Entry 6Z6Q (X-ray diffraction, 1.81 A resolution); this record covers chains A and B.

# Chain A
Molecule: Aspartyl/asparaginyl beta-hydroxylase
From: Homo sapiens
Notes: EC 1.14.11.16
UniProtKB: Q12797 (ASPH_HUMAN); numbering as in UniProt (aligned over 330-758)
Amino-acid sequence (429 residues; each row starts with the number of its first residue):
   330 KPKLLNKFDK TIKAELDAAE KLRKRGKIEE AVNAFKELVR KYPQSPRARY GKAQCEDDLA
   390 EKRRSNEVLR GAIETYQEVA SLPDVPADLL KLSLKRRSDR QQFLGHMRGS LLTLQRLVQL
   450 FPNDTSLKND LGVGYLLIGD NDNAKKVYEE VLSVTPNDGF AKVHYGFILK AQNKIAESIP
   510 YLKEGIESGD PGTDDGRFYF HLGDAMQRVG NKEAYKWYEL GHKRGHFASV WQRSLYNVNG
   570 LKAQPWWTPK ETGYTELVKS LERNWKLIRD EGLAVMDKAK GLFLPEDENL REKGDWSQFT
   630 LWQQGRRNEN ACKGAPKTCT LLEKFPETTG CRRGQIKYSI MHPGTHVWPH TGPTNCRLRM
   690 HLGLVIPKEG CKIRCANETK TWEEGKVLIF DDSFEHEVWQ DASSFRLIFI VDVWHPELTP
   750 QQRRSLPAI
Cystine bridges: Cys-641/Cys-648
Metal / ion sites: Mn2+: His-679, His-725 (together with 3-ethyl-2-oxoglutarate)
Residues lining bound ligands: 3-ethyl-2-oxoglutarate (QA8; (3R)-3-ethyl-2-oxidanylidene-pentanedioic acid): Trp-625, Gln-627, Ser-668, Met-670, Val-676, His-679, Arg-688, His-690, Trp-711, Phe-719, Asp-721, His-725, Val-727, Arg-735, Ile-737, Ile-739
Curated features (UniProtKB/Swiss-Prot):
  - binding site (2-oxoglutarate): Trp-625, Ser-668, Arg-688 to His-690, Arg-735
  - binding site (Fe cation): His-679, His-725
  - glycosylation (N-linked (GlcNAc...) asparagine): Asn-452, Asn-706
  - natural variant: Arg-735 (R735W: In FDLAB)
What the authors report for this chain:
  - binding site for 3-ethyl-2-oxoglutarate: Val-676, Val-727
  - disease-associated variants - R735W: decreased catalytic activity (citing earlier work)

# Chain B
Molecule: Coagulation factor X
Notes: EC 3.4.21.6
UniProtKB: P00742 (FA10_HUMAN); numbering as in UniProt (aligned over 86-124)
Amino-acid sequence (39 residues; row label = number of the first residue in the row):
    86 DGDQSETSPS QNQGKCKDGL GEYTCTSLEG FEGKNSELF
Not modelled in the structure: 86-98, 117-124
Sequence notes: engineered mutation Ser-90 (Cys in P00742), Ser-95 (Cys in P00742), Ser-112 (Cys in P00742), Ser-121 (Cys in P00742)
Cystine bridges: Cys-101/Cys-110
Curated features (UniProtKB/Swiss-Prot):
  - modified residue: Asp-103 (3R: -3-hydroxyaspartate)
  - natural variant: Glu-91 (E91K: In FA10D)

# Chain A / chain B interface
Pairs across the interface - 57 pairs, chain A then chain B:
  Ala-389(A) / Phe-116(B)
  Glu-390(A) / Phe-116(B)
  Arg-393(A) / Phe-116(B)
  Ser-394(A) / Phe-116(B)
  Asn-395(A) / Glu-114(B)  hydrogen bond (side chain-backbone)
  Asn-395(A) / Gly-115(B)
  Asn-395(A) / Phe-116(B)  hydrogen bond (side chain-backbone)
  Phe-432(A) / Gly-115(B)  hydrogen bond (backbone-backbone)
  Phe-432(A) / Phe-116(B)  hydrophobic
  Leu-433(A) / Leu-113(B)
  Leu-433(A) / Glu-114(B)
  Leu-433(A) / Gly-115(B)
  Gly-434(A) / Leu-113(B)
  Val-462(A) / Tyr-108(B)
  Leu-465(A) / Tyr-108(B)  hydrophobic
  Leu-466(A) / Tyr-108(B)  hydrophobic
  Leu-466(A) / Thr-109(B)
  His-493(A) / Tyr-108(B)  hydrogen bond
  Phe-496(A) / Gly-106(B)
  Phe-496(A) / Glu-107(B)
  Phe-496(A) / Tyr-108(B)  hydrophobic
  Arg-526(A) / Tyr-108(B)  hydrogen bond (side chain-backbone)
  Phe-529(A) / Leu-105(B)  hydrophobic
  His-530(A) / Leu-105(B)  hydrogen bond (side chain-backbone)
  Arg-562(A) / Leu-105(B)
  Tyr-565(A) / Leu-105(B)  hydrophobic
  Tyr-565(A) / Thr-109(B)
  Tyr-565(A) / Cys-110(B)  hydrogen bond (side chain-backbone)
  Tyr-565(A) / Thr-111(B)
  Asp-616(A) / Lys-102(B)  salt bridge
  Glu-617(A) / Lys-100(B)
  Glu-617(A) / Cys-101(B)
  Glu-617(A) / Lys-102(B)  hydrogen bond (side chain-backbone)
  Glu-617(A) / Asp-103(B)  hydrogen bond (side chain-backbone)
  Glu-617(A) / Gly-104(B)  hydrogen bond (side chain-backbone)
  Leu-619(A) / Asp-103(B)
  Trp-625(A) / Asp-103(B)
  Gln-627(A) / Asp-103(B)  hydrogen bond
  Gln-632(A) / Lys-100(B)  hydrogen bond
  Gln-633(A) / Lys-100(B)  hydrogen bond
  Gln-664(A) / Lys-102(B)
  Gln-664(A) / Asp-103(B)
  Lys-666(A) / Asp-103(B)  salt bridge
  His-679(A) / Asp-103(B)
  Thr-680(A) / Asp-103(B)
  Thr-680(A) / Gly-104(B)
  Gly-681(A) / Asp-103(B)
  Gly-681(A) / Leu-105(B)
  Pro-682(A) / Cys-101(B)
  Pro-682(A) / Lys-102(B)
  Pro-682(A) / Gly-104(B)
  Pro-682(A) / Leu-105(B)  hydrophobic
  Arg-686(A) / Lys-102(B)  hydrogen bond (side chain-backbone)
  Arg-688(A) / Asp-103(B)  salt bridge
  Ala-757(A) / Thr-111(B)
  Ile-758(A) / Cys-101(B)
  Ile-758(A) / Thr-111(B)
Other interface residues (no listed pair), chain A (41 interface residues in all): Ala-500, Ser-563, Leu-564, Arg-662, Asp-721, Pro-756

# Overview
The interface between chain A and chain B involves 41 residues on one side and 16 on the other, with 14
hydrogen bonds and 3 salt bridges. Polar contacts include Asp-616(A)/Lys-102(B), Lys-666(A)/Asp-103(B) and
Arg-688(A)/Asp-103(B). From the paper: a binding site for 3-ethyl-2-oxoglutarate at Val-676(A) and Val-727(A);
R735W of chain A reduces catalytic activity.
Here chain A is Aspartyl/asparaginyl beta-hydroxylase (Homo sapiens) and chain B is Coagulation factor X.
Entry 6Z6Q (Aspartyl/Asparaginyl beta-hydroxylase (AspH) oxygenase and TPR domains in complex with manganese,
3-ethyl-2-oxoglutarate, and factor X substrate ...) was determined by X-ray diffraction together with 6YYW,
6YYX, 6YYY and 6Z6R from the same study.
